3A8O - chains A and B; structure by X-ray diffraction, 1.47 A resolution.

[Chain A]
Name: Nitrile hydratase subunit alpha
Organism: Rhodococcus erythropolis
Notes: EC 4.2.1.84
UniProtKB: P13448 (NHAA_RHOER); residues 0-206 here correspond to UniProt positions 1-207 (UniProt number = residue number + 1)
Sequence (207 residues; each row starts with the number of its first residue; numbering starts at 0):
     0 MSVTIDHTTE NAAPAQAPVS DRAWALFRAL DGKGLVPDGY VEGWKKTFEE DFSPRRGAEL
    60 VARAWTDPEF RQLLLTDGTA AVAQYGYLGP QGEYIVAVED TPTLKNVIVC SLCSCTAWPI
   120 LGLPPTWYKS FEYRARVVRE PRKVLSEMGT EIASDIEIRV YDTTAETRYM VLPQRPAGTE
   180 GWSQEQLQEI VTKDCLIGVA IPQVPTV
Unresolved in the structure: 0-8, 206
Modified positions: Cys112 (3-sulfinoalanine; CSD); Cys114 (s-hydroxycysteine; CSO)
UniProt features mapped onto this chain:
  - binding site (Fe(3+)): Cys109, Cys112, Ser113, Cys114
  - modified residue: Cys112 (Cysteine sulfinic acid (-SO2H)), Cys114 (Cysteine sulfenic acid (-SOH))

[Chain B]
Name: Nitrile hydratase subunit beta
Organism: Rhodococcus erythropolis
Notes: EC 4.2.1.84
UniProtKB: P13449 (NHAB_RHOER); residues 1-212 here = UniProt positions 1-212
Sequence (212 residues; each row starts with the number of its first residue):
     1 MDGVHDLAGV QGFGKVPHTV NADIGPTFHA EWEHLPYSLM FAGVAELGAF SVDEVRYVVE
    61 RMEPRHYMMT PYYERYVIGV ATLMVEKGIL TQDELESLAG GPFPLSRPSE SEGRPAPVET
   121 TTFEVGQRVR VRDEYVPGHI RMPAYCRGRV GTISHRTTEK WPFPDAIGHG RNDAGEEPTY
   181 HVKFAAEELF GSDTDGGSVV VDLFEGYLEP AA
UniProt features mapped onto this chain:
  - natural variant: Met40 (M40V: In strain: ACV2)

[Chain A / chain B interface]
Contacting residue pairs - 168 pairs, chain A then chain B:
  Asn10(A) with Arg65(B), hydrogen bond
  Ala11(A) with Arg65(B)
  Ala12(A) with Met69(B), hydrophobic
  Pro13(A) with His66(B); Pro104(B), hydrophobic
  Ala14(A) with Pro102(B)
  Gln15(A) with His66(B), hydrogen bond; Glu74(B); Pro102(B); Pro104(B)
  Ala16(A) with Ala99(B); Gly101(B); Pro102(B), hydrogen bond (backbone-backbone)
  Val18(A) with Trp32(B), hydrophobic; Glu74(B)
  Ser19(A) with Trp32(B)
  Asp20(A) with Ala99(B)
  Arg21(A) with Glu74(B), salt bridge; Ile78(B); Pro102(B); Phe103(B)
  Ala22(A) with Trp32(B), hydrophobic; Leu35(B); Val77(B), hydrophobic
  Trp23(A) with Glu31(B); Trp32(B); Leu35(B), hydrophobic
  Ala24(A) with Leu95(B); Leu98(B); Ala99(B)
  Leu25(A) with Leu39(B), hydrophobic; Val77(B); Ala81(B), hydrophobic; Leu90(B), hydrophobic; Leu95(B), hydrophobic
  Phe26(A) with Leu39(B), hydrophobic
  Arg27(A) with Leu98(B), hydrogen bond (side chain-backbone)
  Ala28(A) with Leu90(B), hydrophobic; Leu98(B), hydrophobic
  Leu29(A) with Met84(B), hydrophobic; Leu90(B), hydrophobic
  Lys32(A) with Ile89(B); Leu90(B); Glu94(B), salt bridge
  Leu34(A) with Leu47(B); Ile89(B), hydrophobic
  Tyr39(A) with Ser38(B); Phe41(B), hydrogen bond (side chain-backbone); Ala42(B), hydrogen bond (side chain-backbone); Glu46(B)
  Val40(A) with His34(B); Leu35(B), hydrophobic; Ser38(B); Leu39(B), hydrophobic
  Trp43(A) with Ser38(B); Phe41(B), hydrophobic
  Lys44(A) with His34(B)
  Phe47(A) with Thr27(B); Phe28(B), hydrophobic; Tyr37(B), hydrophobic
  Glu48(A) with Phe28(B)
  Tyr93(A) with His155(B), hydrogen bond; Thr157(B); Thr158(B), hydrogen bond (side chain-backbone); Glu159(B)
  Val95(A) with His181(B)
  Ser110(A) with His5(B); Ala8(B)
  Leu111(A) with His5(B); Asp6(B); Arg141(B)
  Cys112(A) with Arg56(B); Tyr76(B); Arg141(B)
  Ser113(A) with Tyr72(B), hydrogen bond
  Cys114(A) with Arg56(B); Arg141(B)
  Trp117(A) with Tyr37(B), hydrophobic; Phe41(B), hydrophobic
  Leu122(A) with Thr27(B); Phe28(B), hydrophobic; Tyr73(B)
  Pro124(A) with Ile24(B), hydrophobic
  Trp126(A) with Val16(B), hydrophobic; Pro17(B); His18(B), hydrogen bond
  Lys128(A) with Tyr72(B); Tyr73(B)
  Ser129(A) with Pro17(B)
  Phe130(A) with Leu7(B), hydrophobic; Phe13(B), hydrophobic; Tyr67(B), hydrophobic; Met68(B); Arg75(B)
  Glu131(A) with Gly14(B); Lys15(B); Val16(B)
  Tyr132(A) with Val16(B)
  Arg133(A) with His5(B), hydrogen bond (side chain-backbone); Leu7(B); Ala8(B); Tyr67(B), hydrogen bond; Arg75(B)
  Ala134(A) with Leu7(B); Ala8(B); Gly9(B), hydrogen bond (backbone-backbone); Val10(B); Phe13(B), hydrophobic
  Arg135(A) with Phe13(B); Gly14(B), hydrogen bond (side chain-backbone); Lys15(B)
  Val137(A) with Ala8(B), hydrophobic; Gly9(B); Tyr145(B); Phe190(B); Val199(B)
  Arg138(A) with Gly9(B), hydrogen bond (side chain-backbone); Gln11(B); Phe190(B); Asp193(B), salt bridge; Thr194(B), hydrogen bond (backbone-side chain); Asp195(B), hydrogen bond (backbone-backbone)
  Glu139(A) with Asp195(B)
  Pro140(A) with Asp195(B); Gly196(B)
  Arg141(A) with Asp195(B), hydrogen bond (backbone-side chain)
  Lys142(A) with Asp195(B), hydrogen bond (backbone-side chain)
  Val143(A) with Val16(B), hydrophobic
  Glu146(A) with Lys15(B)
  Met147(A) with His18(B); Thr19(B); Val20(B), hydrogen bond (backbone-backbone)
  Thr149(A) with Val20(B)
  Glu156(A) with Ser198(B), hydrogen bond
  Ile157(A) with Gly197(B), hydrogen bond (backbone-backbone); Ser198(B), hydrogen bond (backbone-backbone)
  Arg158(A) with Lys183(B); Ser198(B), hydrogen bond; Val200(B)
  Val159(A) with Ser198(B), hydrogen bond (backbone-backbone); Val199(B); Val200(B), hydrogen bond (backbone-backbone)
  Tyr160(A) with Val200(B)
  Asp161(A) with Tyr145(B), hydrogen bond; Val200(B), hydrogen bond (backbone-backbone); Asp202(B)
  Thr162(A) with Arg141(B)
  Thr163(A) with Arg141(B), hydrogen bond (backbone-side chain); Pro143(B); Val201(B); Asp202(B), hydrogen bond (side chain-backbone)
  Ala164(A) with Thr179(B); Asp202(B); Phe204(B), hydrophobic
  Glu165(A) with Trp161(B); Asp202(B)
  Thr166(A) with Thr157(B); His181(B), hydrogen bond; Asp202(B), hydrogen bond
  Arg167(A) with Arg56(B)
  Tyr168(A) with His181(B), hydrogen bond
  Thr191(A) with Asn21(B), hydrogen bond
  Lys192(A) with Ile24(B)
  Asp193(A) with His18(B), salt bridge; Val20(B); Asn21(B), hydrogen bond (side chain-backbone)
  Val198(A) with Val20(B)
  Ala199(A) with Val20(B), hydrophobic
Interface residues without a listed pair, chain A (80 interface residues in all): Val35, Pro36, Pro89, Gln90, Cys109, Gly148
Interface residues without a listed pair, chain B (81 interface residues in all): Val80, Arg156, Leu203

[Overview]
The interface between chain A and chain B involves 80 residues on one side and 81 on the other, with 35
hydrogen bonds and 4 salt bridges. Polar contacts include Arg21(A)-Glu74(B), Lys32(A)-Glu94(B) and
Arg138(A)-Asp193(B). Curated annotation (UniProt) lists 4 Fe3+-binding residues on chain A.
Here chain A is Nitrile hydratase subunit alpha and chain B is Nitrile hydratase subunit beta, both from
Rhodococcus erythropolis. Entry 3A8O (Crystal structure of Nitrile Hydratase complexed with
Trimethylacetamide) was determined by X-ray diffraction together with 3A8G, 3A8H, 3A8L and 3A8M from the same
study.
